PDB entry 3FBR | X-ray diffraction, 3.50 A resolution | chains A and B

== Chain A ==
Protein: Serine/threonine-protein kinase toxin HipA
Source organism: Escherichia coli (strain K12)
Notes: EC 2.7.11.1
UniProt: P23874 (HIPA_ECOLI); residue numbers follow UniProt; this construct covers 1-437
Amino-acid sequence (437 residues; numbered 1 to 437; the number before each row is that of its first residue):
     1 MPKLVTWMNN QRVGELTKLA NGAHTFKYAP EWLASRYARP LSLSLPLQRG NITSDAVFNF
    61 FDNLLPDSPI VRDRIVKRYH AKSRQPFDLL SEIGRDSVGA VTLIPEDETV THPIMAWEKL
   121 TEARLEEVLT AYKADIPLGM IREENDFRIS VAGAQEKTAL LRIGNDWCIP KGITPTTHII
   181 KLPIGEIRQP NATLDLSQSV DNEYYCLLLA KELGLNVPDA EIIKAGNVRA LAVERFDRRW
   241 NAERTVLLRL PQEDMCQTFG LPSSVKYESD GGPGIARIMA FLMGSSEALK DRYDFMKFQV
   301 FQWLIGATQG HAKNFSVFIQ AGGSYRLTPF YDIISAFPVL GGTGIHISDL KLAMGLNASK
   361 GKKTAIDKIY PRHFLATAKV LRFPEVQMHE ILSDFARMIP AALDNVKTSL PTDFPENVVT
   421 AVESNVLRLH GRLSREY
Disordered / not traced: 1
Construct notes: engineered mutation Gln-309 (Asp in P23874)
Curated features (UniProtKB/Swiss-Prot):
  - DNA-binding region: Lys-379 to Arg-382
  - binding site (ATP): Ala-152 to Lys-157, Lys-181, Glu-234 to Phe-236, His-311 to Asn-314, Tyr-331, Asp-332
  - modified residue: Ser-150 (Phosphoserine)
  - mutagenesis: Gly-22 (G22S: Loss of toxicity, does not confer high persistence. Single mutation has decreased affinity for HipB-operator ...), Pro-86 (P86L: High levels of persister cells formed which survive better than wild-type in ampicillin or ciprofloxacin, decreased affinity for HipB-operator), Asp-88 (D88N: Loss of toxicity, still confers high levels of persister cells. Decreased affinity for HipB-operator), Ser-150 (S150A: No phosphorylation; cells grow normally), Asp-291 (D291A: Retains toxicity and high persistence but not cold-sensitive. Loss of toxicity, high levels of persister cells and cold sensitivity, decreased affinity for HipB; in hipA7 ...), Asp-332 (D332Q: Loss of autophosphorylation; cells grow normally)
Residues lining bound ligands: AMP-PCP (ACP; phosphomethylphosphonic acid adenylate ester): Val-98, Val-151, Ala-152, Gly-153, Ala-154, Gln-155, Lys-157, Ile-179, Lys-181, Glu-186, Pro-218, Val-233, Glu-234, Arg-235, Phe-236, Asp-237, Gln-252, Gln-309, His-311, Lys-313, Asn-314, Ser-316, Tyr-331, Asp-332
From the paper describing this entry:
  - conformationally variable residues (order/disorder transition): Gly-185 to Asp-195

== Chain B ==
Protein: peptide of EF-Tu
Amino-acid sequence (9 residues; each row starts with the number of its first residue; X marks 9 residues of unknown identity (built as UNK)):
    16 XXXXXXXXX

== Interface between chain A and chain B ==
Interface residues of chain A (facing chain B), 6 residues: Asp-67, Pro-69, Glu-186, Ser-264, Lys-266, Asp-270

== Overview ==
No residue of chain A is in contact with chain B. Chain A binds AMP-PCP. Curated annotation (UniProt) lists a
DNA-binding region, 16 ATP-binding residues and 6 mutagenesis sites on chain A. The paper reports
conformational variability at Gly-185(A).
Here chain A is Serine/threonine-protein kinase toxin HipA (Escherichia coli (strain K12)) and chain B is
peptide of EF-Tu. Entry 3FBR (structure of HipA-amppnp-peptide) was determined by X-ray diffraction, deposited
together with 3HZI, 3DNT, 3DNU and 3DNV.
